PDB entry 3GLS | X-ray diffraction, 2.70 A resolution | chain A

# Chain A
Protein: NAD-dependent deacetylase sirtuin-3, mitochondrial
Organism: Homo sapiens
Notes: EC 3.5.1.-; fragment: Human SIRT3, residues 118-399; engineered mutation(s): residues 118-399
UniProt: Q9NTG7 (SIRT3_HUMAN); numbering as in UniProt (aligned over 118-399)
Amino-acid sequence (285 residues; numbered 115 to 399; the number before each row is that of its first residue):
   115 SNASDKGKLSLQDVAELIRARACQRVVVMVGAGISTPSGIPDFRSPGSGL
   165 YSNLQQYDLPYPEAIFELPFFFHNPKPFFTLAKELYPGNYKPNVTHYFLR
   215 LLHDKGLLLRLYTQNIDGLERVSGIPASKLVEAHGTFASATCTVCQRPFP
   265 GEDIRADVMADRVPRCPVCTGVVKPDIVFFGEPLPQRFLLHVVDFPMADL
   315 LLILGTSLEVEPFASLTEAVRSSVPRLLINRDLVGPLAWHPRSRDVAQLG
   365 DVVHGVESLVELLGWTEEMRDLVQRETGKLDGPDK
Disordered / not traced: 115-121, 395-399
Construct notes: expression tag (115-117)
Ion coordination: Zn2+: Cys256, Cys259, Cys280, Cys283
Reported in the primary citation:
  - conformationally variable residues (side-chain flip): Phe180, His248
  - catalytic residues: His248 (citing earlier work)

# Overview
Cys256, Cys259, Cys280 and Cys283 form the Zn2+ site. The paper reports the catalytic residue His248;
conformational variability at Phe180 and His248.
Chain A is NAD-dependent deacetylase sirtuin-3, mitochondrial (Homo sapiens); the structure, Crystal Structure
of Human SIRT3, was determined by X-ray diffraction, deposited together with 3GLR, 3GLT and 3GLU.
